PDB entry 6CSG | electron microscopy, 2.17 A resolution | chains C and D of the 4 polymer chains in the assembly

# Chain C
Name: viral protein 2
From: Enterovirus D68
Reference sequence: A0A1I9KXX3 (A0A1I9KXX3_9ENTO); residues 1-248 here correspond to UniProt positions 70-317 (UniProt number = residue number + 69)
Chain sequence (248 residues; row label = number of the first residue in the row):
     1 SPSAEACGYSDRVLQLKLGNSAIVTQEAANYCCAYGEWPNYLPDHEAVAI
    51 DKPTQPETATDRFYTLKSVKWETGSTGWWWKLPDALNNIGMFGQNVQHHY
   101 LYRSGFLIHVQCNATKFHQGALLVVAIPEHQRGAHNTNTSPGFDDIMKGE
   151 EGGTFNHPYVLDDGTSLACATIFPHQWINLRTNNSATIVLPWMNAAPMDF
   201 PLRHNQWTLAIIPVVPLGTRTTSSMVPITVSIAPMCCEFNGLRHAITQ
Disordered / not traced: 1-9, 248

# Chain D
Name: viral protein 4
From: Enterovirus D68
Reference sequence: A0A191Z5D5 (A0A191Z5D5_9ENTO); residues 1-68 here correspond to UniProt positions 2-69 (UniProt number = residue number + 1)
Chain sequence (68 residues; row label = number of the first residue in the row):
     1 GAQVTRQQTGTHENANIATNGSHITYNQINFYKDSYAASASKQDFSQDPS
    51 KFTEPVVEGLKAGAPVLK
Disordered / not traced: 1-28, 63, 68

# Chain C / chain D interface
Pairs across the interface (13; chain C residue first):
  D11(C) - V66(D)
  D11(C) - L67(D)
  A29(C) - L67(D)  hydrophobic
  N30(C) - V56(D)
  N30(C) - E58(D)  hydrogen bond (side chain-backbone)
  N30(C) - L60(D)
  Y31(C) - V56(D)
  Y31(C) - V57(D)
  C32(C) - P55(D)
  C33(C) - P55(D)  hydrogen bond (backbone-backbone)
  Y35(C) - K51(D)
  Y35(C) - F52(D)  hydrophobic
  T182(C) - L67(D)
Also at the interface, not in a pair above, chain C (10 interface residues in all): A28, G36

# Summary
10 residues of chain C face 9 of chain D across their interface, with 2 hydrogen bonds. Polar pairs include
N30(C)-E58(D) and C33(C)-P55(D).
Chain C is viral protein 2 and chain D is viral protein 4, both from Enterovirus D68; the structure, CryoEM
structure of human enterovirus D68 full native virion, was determined by electron microscopy, deposited
together with 6CRP, 6CRR, 6CRS, 6CRU, 6CS3, 6CS4 and 5 further entries.
